Entry 3VR3 (X-ray diffraction, 3.40 A resolution); this record covers chains C and D of the 6 polymer chains in the assembly.

== Chain C ==
Protein: V-type sodium ATPase catalytic subunit A
Source organism: Enterococcus hirae
Notes: EC 3.6.3.15
Reference sequence: Q08636 (NTPA_ENTHR); residue numbers follow UniProt; this construct covers 1-593
Chain sequence (600 residues; numbered -6 to 593; the number before each row is that of its first residue; numbers below 1 keep their minus sign (Gly-6 is residue -6)):
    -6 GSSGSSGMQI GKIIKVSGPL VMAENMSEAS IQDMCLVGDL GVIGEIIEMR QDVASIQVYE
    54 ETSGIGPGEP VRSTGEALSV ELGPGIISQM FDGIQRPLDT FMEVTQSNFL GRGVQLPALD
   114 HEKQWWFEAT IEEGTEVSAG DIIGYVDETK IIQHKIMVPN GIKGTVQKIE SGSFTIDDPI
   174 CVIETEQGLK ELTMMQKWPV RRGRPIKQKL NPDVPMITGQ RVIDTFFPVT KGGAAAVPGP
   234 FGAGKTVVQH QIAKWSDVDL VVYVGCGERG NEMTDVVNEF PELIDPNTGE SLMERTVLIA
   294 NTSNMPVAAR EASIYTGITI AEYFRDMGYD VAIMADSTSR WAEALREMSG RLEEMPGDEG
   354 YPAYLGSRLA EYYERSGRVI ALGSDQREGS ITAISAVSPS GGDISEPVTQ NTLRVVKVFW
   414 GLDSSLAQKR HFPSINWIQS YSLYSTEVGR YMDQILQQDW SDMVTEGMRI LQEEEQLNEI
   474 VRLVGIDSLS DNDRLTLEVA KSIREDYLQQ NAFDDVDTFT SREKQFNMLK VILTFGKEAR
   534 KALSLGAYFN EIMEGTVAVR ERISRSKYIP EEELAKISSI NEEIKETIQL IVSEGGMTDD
Disordered / not traced: -6 to 0, 585-593
Differences from the reference sequence: expression tag (-6 to 0)
Modified positions: Mse1, Mse15, Mse19, Mse27, Mse42, Mse83, Mse95, Mse150, Mse187, Mse188, Mse209, Mse266, Mse286, Mse298, Mse320, Mse327, Mse341, Mse348, Mse445, Mse456, Mse461, Mse521, Mse546 (selenomethionine; parent Met); Mse590 (selenomethionine)
Curated features (UniProtKB/Swiss-Prot):
  - binding site (ATP): Gly232 to Thr239
Bound ions: Mg2+: Thr239 (together with AMP-PNP)
Ligand contacts: AMP-PNP: Pro233, Phe234, Gly235, Ala236, Gly237, Lys238, Thr239, Val240, Glu261, Arg262, Glu265, Asp329, Ser391, Phe425, Pro426, Gln503, Asn504, Ala505, Phe506
From the paper describing this entry:
  - binding site for AMP-PNP: Lys238, Thr239, Arg262
  - catalytic residues: Glu261 (citing earlier work)

== Chain D ==
Protein: V-type sodium ATPase subunit B
Source organism: Enterococcus hirae
Notes: EC 3.6.3.15
Reference sequence: Q08637 (NTPB_ENTHR); residues 1-458 here = UniProt positions 1-458
Chain sequence (465 residues; row label = number of the first residue in the row; numbers below 1 keep their minus sign (Gly-6 is residue -6)):
    -6 GSSGSSGMIK EYRTIKEVVG PLMAVEKVSG VKYEELIEVR MQNGEIRRGQ VLEVQEDKAM
    54 VQIFEGTSGI NLKNSSVRFL GHPLQLGVSE DMIGRVFDGL GRPKDNGPEI LPEKYLDING
   114 EVINPIARDY PDEFIQTGIS AIDHLNTLVR GQKLPVFSGS GLPHKELAAQ IARQATVLDS
   174 SDDFAVVFAA IGITFEEAEF FMEDFRQTGA IDRSVMFMNL ANDPAIERIA TPRMALTAAE
   234 YLAYEKGMHV LVIMTDMTNY AEALREISAA RREVPGRRGY PGYLYTNLAT LFERAGRIRG
   294 LKGSVTQIPI LTMPEDDKTH PIPDLTGYIT EGQIILTREL YKSGIQPPID VLPSLSRLKD
   354 KGTGAGKTRE DHAATMNQLF AAYAQGKQAK ELAVVLGESA LSDIDKIYAK FAERFENEYV
   414 NQGFYTNRTI TETLDLGWEL LAMLPRTELK RIKDDLLDKY LPEGK
Disordered / not traced: -6 to 4, 443, 453-458
Differences from the reference sequence: expression tag (-6 to 0)
Modified positions: Mse1 (selenomethionine); Mse16, Mse34, Mse53, Mse85, Mse195, Mse209, Mse211, Mse227, Mse241, Mse247, Mse250, Mse306, Mse369, Mse436 (selenomethionine; parent Met)
From the paper describing this entry:
  - binding site for AMP-PNP: Arg350

== Chain C / chain D interface ==
Residue-residue contacts - 53 pairs, chain C then chain D:
  Ser20(C) - Asn64(D)  hydrogen bond (backbone-side chain)
  Ser20(C) - Lys66(D)
  Glu21(C) - Asn64(D)  hydrogen bond (backbone-side chain)
  Ala22(C) - Asn64(D)
  Ser23(C) - Gly62(D)
  Ser23(C) - Ile63(D)
  Ser23(C) - Asn64(D)  hydrogen bond (side chain-backbone)
  Ile24(C) - Val11(D)  hydrophobic
  Ile24(C) - Thr60(D)
  Ile24(C) - Gly62(D)  hydrogen bond (backbone-backbone)
  Ile24(C) - Ile63(D)  hydrogen bond (backbone-backbone)
  Ile24(C) - Leu65(D)  hydrophobic
  Gln25(C) - Ser61(D)
  Glu41(C) - Val11(D)
  Glu41(C) - Val12(D)
  Mse42(C) - Glu10(D)
  Mse42(C) - Val11(D)  hydrogen bond (backbone-backbone)
  Mse42(C) - Leu65(D)
  Arg43(C) - Lys9(D)
  Arg43(C) - Glu10(D)
  Arg43(C) - Val12(D)
  Gln44(C) - Lys9(D)  hydrogen bond (backbone-backbone)
  Lys202(C) - Phe188(D)
  Leu203(C) - Phe188(D)
  Asn204(C) - Phe188(D)
  Asn204(C) - Glu192(D)
  Pro205(C) - Glu189(D)
  Glu346(C) - Arg265(D)  hydrogen bond (backbone-side chain)
  Mse348(C) - Ala262(D)
  Mse348(C) - Arg265(D)
  Gly350(C) - Arg258(D)
  Asp351(C) - Arg258(D)  salt bridge
  Ala356(C) - Glu259(D)
  Ala356(C) - Ala262(D)  hydrophobic
  Tyr357(C) - Glu259(D)
  Ser360(C) - Arg221(D)  hydrogen bond
  Ser360(C) - Glu259(D)  hydrogen bond
  Ala363(C) - Ala214(D)
  Glu364(C) - Asn215(D)
  Glu367(C) - Thr187(D)
  Glu367(C) - Phe188(D)  hydrogen bond (side chain-backbone)
  Glu367(C) - Asn215(D)
  Ser398(C) - Glu308(D)
  Gln403(C) - Glu308(D)
  Arg407(C) - Thr251(D)
  Arg407(C) - Asn252(D)
  Val408(C) - Thr187(D)
  Lys410(C) - Glu189(D)  salt bridge
  Ile431(C) - Lys335(D)  hydrogen bond (backbone-side chain)
  Ser433(C) - Lys335(D)  hydrogen bond (backbone-side chain)
  Leu436(C) - Gly154(D)
  Tyr437(C) - Glu189(D)  hydrogen bond
  Ile473(C) - Val387(D)  hydrophobic
Interface residues without a listed pair, chain C (40 interface residues in all): Ile40, Gly226, Glu347, Leu406, Tyr434, Gln465
Interface residues without a listed pair, chain D (33 interface residues in all): Gly13, Gln35, Ser153, Lys158, Thr305

== Summary ==
Chain C and chain D form an interface of 40 and 33 residues respectively; the contacts include 14 hydrogen
bonds and 2 salt bridges. Polar contacts include Asp351(C)-Arg258(D), Lys410(C)-Glu189(D) and
Ser20(C)-Asn64(D). Chain C binds AMP-PNP. From the paper: the catalytic residue Glu261(C); a binding site for
AMP-PNP at Lys238(C), Thr239(C) and Arg350(D) among others.
Chain C is V-type sodium ATPase catalytic subunit A and chain D is V-type sodium ATPase subunit B, both from
Enterococcus hirae; the structure, Crystal structure of AMP-PNP bound A3B3 complex from Enterococcus hirae
V-ATPase [bA3B3], was determined by X-ray diffraction together with 3VR2, 3VR4 and 3VR5 from the same study.
